Entry 3C1B (X-ray diffraction, 2.20 A resolution); this record covers chains C and J of the 10 polymer chains in the assembly.

[Chain C]
Name: Histone H2A type 1
Source organism: Xenopus laevis
UniProtKB: P06897 (H2A1_XENLA); residues 801-929 here correspond to UniProt positions 2-130 (UniProt number = residue number - 799)
Amino-acid sequence (129 residues; each row starts with the number of its first residue):
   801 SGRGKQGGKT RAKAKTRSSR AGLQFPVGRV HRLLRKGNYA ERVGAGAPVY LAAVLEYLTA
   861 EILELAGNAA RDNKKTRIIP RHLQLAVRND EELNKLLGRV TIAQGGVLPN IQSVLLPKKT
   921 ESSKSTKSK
Unresolved in the structure: 801-813, 920-929
Sequence notes: conflict Arg-899 (Gly100 in P06897), Ser-923 (Ala124 in P06897), Thr-926 (Ala127 in P06897)
Swiss-Prot annotation at these positions:
  - modified residue: Ser-801 (N-acetylserine), Lys-805 (N6-(2-hydroxyisobutyryl)lysine), Lys-809 (N6-(2-hydroxyisobutyryl)lysine), Lys-836 (N6-(2-hydroxyisobutyryl)lysine), Lys-874 (N6-(2-hydroxyisobutyryl)lysine), Lys-875 (N6-(2-hydroxyisobutyryl)lysine), Lys-895 (N6-(2-hydroxyisobutyryl)lysine), Gln-904 (N5-methylglutamine), Lys-918 (N6-(2-hydroxyisobutyryl)lysine)
  - cross-link (Glycyl lysine isopeptide (Lys-Gly)): Lys-813 (interchain with G-Cter in ubiquitin), Lys-815 (interchain with G-Cter in ubiquitin), Lys-919 (interchain with G-Cter in ubiquitin)

[Chain J]
Molecule: Palindromic 146bp Human Alpha satellite DNA
Sequence (146 nucleotides; numbered 147 to 292; the number before each row is that of its first residue):
   147 ATCAATATCC ACCTGCAGAT TCTACCAAAA GTGTATTTGG AAACTGCTCC ATCAAAAGGC
   207 ATGTTCAGCG GAATTCCGCT GAACATGCCT TTTGATGGAG CAGTTTCCAA ATACACTTTT
   267 GGTAGAATCT GCAGGTGGAT ATTGAT

[Interface between chain C and chain J]
Pairs across the interface - 15 pairs, chain C then chain J:
  Arg-829(C) with DG267(J), hydrogen bond to the phosphate; DG268(J), salt bridge to the phosphate
  Arg-835(C) with DT258(J), salt bridge to the phosphate
  Glu-841(C) with DT258(J), phosphate contact
  Arg-842(C) with DA257(J), hydrogen bond to the sugar; DT258(J), phosphate contact
  Val-843(C) with DT258(J), hydrogen bond to the phosphate
  Gly-844(C) with DA257(J), phosphate contact
  Ala-845(C) with DA257(J), hydrogen bond to the phosphate
  Lys-875(C) with DC278(J), phosphate contact; DA279(J), phosphate contact
  Thr-876(C) with DG277(J), sugar contact; DC278(J), hydrogen bond to the phosphate
  Arg-877(C) with DG277(J), hydrogen bond to the sugar; DC278(J), hydrogen bond to the phosphate
Interface residues without a listed pair, chain C (11 interface residues in all): Lys-874

[Overview]
11 residues of chain C face 7 of chain J across their interface, with 7 hydrogen bonds and 2 salt bridges.
Polar contacts include Arg-842(C)/DA257(J), Arg-877(C)/DG277(J) and Arg-829(C)/DG267(J).
Chain C is Histone H2A type 1 (Xenopus laevis) and chain J is Palindromic 146bp Human Alpha satellite DNA; the
structure, The effect of H3 K79 dimethylation and H4 K20 trimethylation on nucleosome and chromatin structure,
was determined by X-ray diffraction, deposited together with 3C1C.
